Entry 5V8M (electron microscopy, 4.40 A resolution (low resolution: residue-level contacts below are approximate; hydrogen-bond / salt-bridge calls are withheld)); this record covers chains A and L of the 12 polymer chains in the assembly.

Chain A:
Molecule: gp120
Source organism: Human immunodeficiency virus 1
Reference sequence: Q2N0S6 (Q2N0S6_9HIV1); the construct lacks a stretch of the UniProt sequence and is renumbered around it, so the offset changes along the chain: 31-141 = UniProt 30-140; 150-185 = UniProt 141-176; 190-309 = UniProt 189-308; 312-321 = UniProt 309-318; 2 more segments
Amino-acid sequence (481 residues; each row starts with the number of its first residue; note: 15 numbers in that range are skipped by the numbering (no residue carries them; nothing is unmodelled there); a row labelled like 185A-185L holds insertion residues (185A, then the next letters in order)):
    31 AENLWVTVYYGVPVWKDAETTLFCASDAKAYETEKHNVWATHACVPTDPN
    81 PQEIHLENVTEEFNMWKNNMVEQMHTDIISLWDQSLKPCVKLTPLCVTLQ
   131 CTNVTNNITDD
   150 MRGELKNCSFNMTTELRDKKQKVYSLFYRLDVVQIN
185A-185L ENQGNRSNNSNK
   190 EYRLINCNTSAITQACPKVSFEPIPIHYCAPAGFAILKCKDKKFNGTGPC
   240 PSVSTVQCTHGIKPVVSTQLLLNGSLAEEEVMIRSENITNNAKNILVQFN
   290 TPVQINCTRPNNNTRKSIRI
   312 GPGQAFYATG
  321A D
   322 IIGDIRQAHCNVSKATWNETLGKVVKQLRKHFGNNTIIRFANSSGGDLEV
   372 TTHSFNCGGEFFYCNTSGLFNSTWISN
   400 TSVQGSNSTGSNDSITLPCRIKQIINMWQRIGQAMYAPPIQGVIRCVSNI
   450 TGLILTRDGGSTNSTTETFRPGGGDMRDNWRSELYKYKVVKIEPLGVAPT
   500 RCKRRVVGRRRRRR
Disordered / not traced: 31, 59-65, 185B-185L, 400-410, 507-513
Construct notes: conflict Asn332 (Thr330 in Q2N0S6), Cys501 (Ala498 in Q2N0S6); expression tag (509-513)
Disulfide bonds: Cys54-Cys74, Cys119-Cys205, Cys126-Cys196, Cys131-Cys157, Cys218-Cys247, Cys228-Cys239, Cys296-Cys331, Cys378-Cys445, Cys385-Cys418
Covalent attachments: N-acetylglucosamine (NAG) linked to Asn88, Asn133, Asn156, Asn160, Asn197, Asn234, Asn295, Asn301, Asn332, Asn339, Asn355, Asn363, Asn386, Asn392, Asn448; glycan linked to Asn262, Asn276
What the authors report for this chain:
  - post-translational modification sites: Asn197
  - mutagenesis - N156K: abolished binding to PGT145
  - mutagenesis - N156D: abolished binding to PGT145 Fab
  - mutagenesis - N156D, M161A: decreased stability

Chain L:
Molecule: antibody 3BNC117, light chain
Source organism: Homo sapiens
Notes: fragment: Fab; antibody fragment or engineered binder
Amino-acid sequence (206 residues; numbered 1 to 214; 8 numbers in that range are skipped by the numbering (no residue carries them; nothing is unmodelled there); the number before each row is that of its first residue):
     1 DIQMTQSPSSLSASVGDTVTITCQANG
    32 YLNWYQQRRGKAPKLLIYDGSKLERGVPSRFSGRRWGQEYNLTINNLQPE
    82 DIATYFCQVY
    96 EFVVPGTRLDLKRTVAAPSVFIFPPSDEQLKSGTASVVCLLNNFYPREAK
   146 VQWKVDNALQSGNSQESVTEQDSKDSTYSLSSTLTLSKADYEKHKVYACE
   196 VTHQGLSSPVTKSFNRGEC
Disordered / not traced: 107-214
Disulfide bonds: Cys23-Cys88
Covalent attachments: N-acetylglucosamine (NAG) linked to Asn72

Chain A / chain L interface:
Pairs across the interface (9):
  Thr278(A) - Tyr91(L)
  Asn279(A) - Tyr91(L)
  Asn280(A) - Glu96(L)
  Gly458(A) - Glu96(L)
  Gly459(A) - Glu96(L)
  Gly459(A) - Phe97(L)
  Ser460(A) - Phe97(L)
  Asn462(A) - Asp1(L)
  Ser463(A) - Asp1(L)
Interface residues without a listed pair, chain A (9 interface residues in all): Asn276
Interface residues without a listed pair, chain L (6 interface residues in all): Ile2, Tyr32

Summary:
Chain A and chain L form an interface of 9 and 6 residues respectively. Covalently linked N-acetylglucosamine:
at Asn88(A), Asn133(A), Asn156(A), Asn160(A), Asn197(A) and Asn234(A) and 9 more. Covalently linked
N-acetylglucosamine: at Asn72(L). From the paper: N156D and M161A of chain A reduce stability; a modification
site at Asn197(A).
Here chain A is gp120 (Human immunodeficiency virus 1) and chain L is antibody 3BNC117, light chain (Homo
sapiens). Entry 5V8M (BG505 SOSIP.664 trimer in complex with broadly neutralizing HIV antibody 3BNC117) was
determined by electron microscopy together with 5V8L and 5UY3 from the same study.
